4FP1 - chains A and B; structure by X-ray diffraction, 1.68 A resolution.

== Chain A (and B) ==
Name: Mandelate racemase
Organism: Pseudomonas putida
Notes: EC 5.1.2.2; chain B of this document is another copy of the same molecule, construct and numbering; everything in this record applies to it too
UniProt: P11444 (MANR_PSEPU); residue numbers follow UniProt; this construct covers 1-359
Amino-acid sequence (383 residues; each row starts with the number of its first residue; numbers below 1 keep their minus sign (Met-23 is residue -23)):
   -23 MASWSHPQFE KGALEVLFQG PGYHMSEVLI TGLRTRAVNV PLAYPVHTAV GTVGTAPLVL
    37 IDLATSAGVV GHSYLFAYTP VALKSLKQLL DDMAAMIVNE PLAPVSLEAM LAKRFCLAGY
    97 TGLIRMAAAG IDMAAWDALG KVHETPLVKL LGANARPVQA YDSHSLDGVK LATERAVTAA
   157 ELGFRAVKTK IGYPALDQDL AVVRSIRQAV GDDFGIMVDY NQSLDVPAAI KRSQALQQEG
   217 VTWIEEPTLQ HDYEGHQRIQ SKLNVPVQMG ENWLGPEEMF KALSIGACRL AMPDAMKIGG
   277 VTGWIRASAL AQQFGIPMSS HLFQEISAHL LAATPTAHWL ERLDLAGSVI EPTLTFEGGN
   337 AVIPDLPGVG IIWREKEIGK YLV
Not modelled in the structure: -23 to 2
Sequence notes: expression tag (-23 to 0)
Ion coordination: Mg2+: Asp195, Glu221, Glu247
Residues lining bound ligands: BFM (3,3,3-trifluoro-2-hydroxy-2-(trifluoromethyl)propanoic acid): Val22, Thr24, Val29, Phe52, Tyr54, Lys166, Asp195, Asn197, Glu247, His297, Leu298, Leu319, Leu321
Swiss-Prot annotation at these positions:
  - active site (Proton acceptor): Lys166, His297
  - binding site (Mg(2+)): Asp195, Glu221, Glu247
  - binding site (substrate): Glu317
  - mutagenesis: Lys166 (K166A/M/Q: Loss of activity), His297 (H297N: Loss of activity), Glu317 (E317Q: Reduces activity 10000-fold)
From the paper describing this entry:
  - catalytic residues: Lys166, His297 (citing earlier work)
  - binding site for BFM: Val22, Thr24, Val29, Phe52, Tyr54, Leu93, Lys166, Asn197, His297, Leu298, Glu317, Leu319, Leu321
  - conformationally variable residues (order/disorder transition): Asn15 to Val35

== How chain A and chain B interact ==
Pairs across the interface (48):
  Val26(A) - Cys92(B)  hydrophobic
  Val26(A) - Leu93(B)  hydrophobic
  Tyr54(A) - Leu93(B)
  Tyr54(A) - Ala94(B)  hydrophobic
  Val57(A) - Leu65(B)
  Val57(A) - Asp68(B)
  Val57(A) - Met69(B)  hydrophobic
  Val57(A) - Met72(B)  hydrophobic
  Val57(A) - Phe91(B)  hydrophobic
  Lys60(A) - Gln64(B)
  Lys60(A) - Asp68(B)
  Ser61(A) - Ser61(B)  hydrogen bond
  Ser61(A) - Gln64(B)
  Ser61(A) - Leu65(B)
  Gln64(A) - Lys60(B)
  Gln64(A) - Ser61(B)
  Leu65(A) - Val57(B)
  Leu65(A) - Ser61(B)
  Asp68(A) - Val57(B)
  Asp68(A) - Lys60(B)
  Met69(A) - Val57(B)  hydrophobic
  Met72(A) - Val57(B)  hydrophobic
  Phe91(A) - Val57(B)  hydrophobic
  Cys92(A) - Val26(B)  hydrophobic
  Cys92(A) - Gln198(B)  hydrogen bond (backbone-side chain)
  Leu93(A) - Val26(B)  hydrophobic
  Leu93(A) - Tyr54(B)
  Leu93(A) - Asn248(B)
  Leu93(A) - Lys273(B)  hydrogen bond (backbone-side chain)
  Ala94(A) - Tyr54(B)  hydrophobic
  Ala94(A) - Lys273(B)  hydrogen bond (backbone-side chain)
  Gly95(A) - Lys273(B)
  Thr97(A) - Gly98(B)
  Thr97(A) - Leu250(B)
  Gly98(A) - Thr97(B)
  Gln198(A) - Cys92(B)  hydrogen bond (side chain-backbone)
  His227(A) - Glu253(B)
  His227(A) - Lys257(B)  hydrogen bond (backbone-side chain)
  Tyr229(A) - Lys257(B)
  Asn248(A) - Leu93(B)
  Leu250(A) - Thr97(B)
  Glu253(A) - His227(B)
  Glu254(A) - Glu254(B)
  Lys257(A) - His227(B)  hydrogen bond (side chain-backbone)
  Lys257(A) - Tyr229(B)
  Lys273(A) - Leu93(B)  hydrogen bond (side chain-backbone)
  Lys273(A) - Ala94(B)  hydrogen bond (side chain-backbone)
  Lys273(A) - Gly95(B)
Other interface residues (no listed pair), chain A (35 interface residues in all): Thr24, Val29, Ala53, Thr55, Ala58, Leu99, Ile100, Met102, Asn197
Other interface residues (no listed pair), chain B (36 interface residues in all): Thr24, Val29, Ala53, Thr55, Ala58, Lys89, Arg90, Leu99, Ile100, Asn197

== In short ==
35 residues of chain A face 36 of chain B across their interface; the contacts include 9 hydrogen bonds. Polar
pairs include Ser61(A)-Ser61(B), Cys92(A)-Gln198(B) and Leu93(A)-Lys273(B). Bound to chain A: compound BFM.
The paper reports catalytic residues Lys166(A) and His297(A); a binding site for BFM at Val22(A), Thr24(A) and
Val29(A) among others.
Both chains are Mandelate racemase (Pseudomonas putida). Entry 4FP1 (P. putida mandelate racemase
co-crystallized with 3,3,3-trifluoro-2-hydroxy-2-(trifluoromethyl) propionic acid) was determined by X-ray
diffraction (same publication as 4M6U and 4HNC).
